Entry 4WU8 (X-ray diffraction, 2.45 A resolution); this record covers chains J and E of the 10 polymer chains in the assembly.

# Chain J
Molecule: 145-nt DNA strand
Sequence (145 nucleotides; numbered -72 to 72; the number before each row is that of its first residue; numbers below 1 keep their minus sign (DA-72 is residue -72)):
   -72 ATCAATATCCACCTGCAGATACTACCAAAAGTGTATTTGGAAACTGCTCC
   -22 ATCAAAAGGCATGTTCAGCTGATTCAGCTGAACATGCCTTTTGATGGAGC
    28 AGTTTCCAAATACACTTTTGGTAGTATCTGCAGGTGGATATTGAT

# Chain E
Molecule: Histone H3.2
Organism: Xenopus laevis
UniProt: P84233 (H32_XENLA); residues 1-135 here correspond to UniProt positions 2-136 (UniProt number = residue number + 1)
Chain sequence (135 residues; each row starts with the number of its first residue):
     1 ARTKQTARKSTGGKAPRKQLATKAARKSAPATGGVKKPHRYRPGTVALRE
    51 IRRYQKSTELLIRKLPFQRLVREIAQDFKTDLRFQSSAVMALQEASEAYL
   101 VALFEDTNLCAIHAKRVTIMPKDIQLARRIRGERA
Disordered / not traced: 1-37, 134-135
Differences from the reference sequence: engineered mutation Ala102 (Gly103 in P84233)
Swiss-Prot annotation at these positions:
  - modified residue: Arg2 (Asymmetric dimethylarginine), Thr3 (Phosphothreonine), Lys4 (Allysine), Gln5 (5-glutamyl dopamine), Thr6 (Phosphothreonine), Arg8 (Citrulline), Lys9 (N6,N6,N6-trimethyllysine), Ser10 (ADP-ribosylserine), Thr11 (Phosphothreonine), Lys14 (N6-(2-hydroxyisobutyryl)lysine), Arg17 (Asymmetric dimethylarginine), Lys18 (N6-(2-hydroxyisobutyryl)lysine), Lys23 (N6-(2-hydroxyisobutyryl)lysine), Arg26 (Citrulline), Lys27 (N6,N6,N6-trimethyllysine), Ser28 (ADP-ribosylserine), Lys36 (N6,N6,N6-trimethyllysine), Lys37 (N6-methyllysine), Tyr41 (Phosphotyrosine), Lys56 (N6,N6,N6-trimethyllysine) and 8 more in UniProt
  - lipidation: Cys110 (S-palmitoyl cysteine)

# Chain J / chain E interface
Residue-residue contacts - 23 pairs, chain J then chain E:
  DC-23(J) - Arg83(E)  sugar contact
  DC-23(J) - Phe84(E)  sugar contact
  DC-23(J) - Gln85(E)  phosphate contact
  DC-23(J) - Ser86(E)  hydrogen bond to the phosphate
  DA-22(J) - Arg72(E)  salt bridge to the phosphate
  DA-22(J) - Arg83(E)  phosphate contact
  DA-22(J) - Phe84(E)  hydrogen bond to the phosphate
  DC-13(J) - Arg63(E)  salt bridge to the phosphate
  DA-6(J) - Pro43(E)  phosphate contact
  DG-5(J) - Arg42(E)  salt bridge to the phosphate
  DC-4(J) - Thr118(E)  hydrogen bond to the phosphate
  DT-3(J) - Arg116(E)  phosphate contact
  DT-3(J) - Val117(E)  hydrogen bond to the phosphate
  DT-3(J) - Thr118(E)  hydrogen bond to the phosphate
  DG-2(J) - Arg116(E)  phosphate contact
  DG-2(J) - Met120(E)  phosphate contact
  DT69(J) - Tyr41(E)  phosphate contact
  DT69(J) - Thr45(E)  phosphate contact
  DG70(J) - His39(E)  sugar contact
  DG70(J) - Arg40(E)  sugar contact
  DG70(J) - Tyr41(E)  phosphate contact
  DG70(J) - Arg42(E)  hydrogen bond to the phosphate
  DG70(J) - Thr45(E)  hydrogen bond to the phosphate
Interface residues without a listed pair, chain J (12 interface residues in all): DG-14, DT-8
Interface residues without a listed pair, chain E (17 interface residues in all): Lys115

# In short
12 residues of chain J and 17 residues of chain E are in contact; the contacts include 7 hydrogen bonds and 3
salt bridges. Polar pairs include DC-23(J)-Ser86(E), DA-22(J)-Phe84(E) and DC-4(J)-Thr118(E).
Chain J is a 145-nt DNA strand and chain E is Histone H3.2 (Xenopus laevis); the structure, Structure of
trPtNAP-NCP145, was determined by X-ray diffraction (same publication as 4WU9).
